6HIV - chains AF and AA of the 154 polymer chains in the assembly; structure by electron microscopy, 7.80 A resolution (low resolution: residue-level contacts below are approximate; hydrogen-bond / salt-bridge calls are withheld).

Chain AF:
Molecule: uL4m
Source organism: Trypanosoma brucei brucei
Reference sequence: A0A1G4HYD1 (A0A1G4HYD1_TRYEQ); residue numbers follow UniProt; this construct covers 1-459
Amino-acid sequence (459 residues; each row starts with the number of its first residue):
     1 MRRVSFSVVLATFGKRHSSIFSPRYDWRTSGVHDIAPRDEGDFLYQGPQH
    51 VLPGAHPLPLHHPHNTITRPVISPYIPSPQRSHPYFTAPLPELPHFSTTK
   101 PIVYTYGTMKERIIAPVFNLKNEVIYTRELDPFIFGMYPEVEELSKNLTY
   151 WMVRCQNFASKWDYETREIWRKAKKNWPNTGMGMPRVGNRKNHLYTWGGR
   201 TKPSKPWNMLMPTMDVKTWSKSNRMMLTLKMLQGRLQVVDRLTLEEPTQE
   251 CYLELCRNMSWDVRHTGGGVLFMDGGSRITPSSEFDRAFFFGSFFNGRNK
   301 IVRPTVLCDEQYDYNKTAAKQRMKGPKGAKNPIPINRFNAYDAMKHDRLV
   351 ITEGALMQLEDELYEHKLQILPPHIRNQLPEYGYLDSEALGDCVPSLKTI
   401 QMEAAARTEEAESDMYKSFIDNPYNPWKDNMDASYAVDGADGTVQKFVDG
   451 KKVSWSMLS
Not modelled in the structure: 1-17
Small-molecule neighbours: NAD (nicotinamide-adenine-dinucleotide): Asp-421, Trp-455, Met-457, Leu-458

Chain AA:
Molecule: 12S rRNA
Source organism: Trypanosoma brucei brucei
Sequence (1179 nucleotides; numbered 1 to 1178 plus 27 insertion-coded residues; 26 numbers in that range are skipped by the numbering (no residue carries them; nothing is unmodelled there); the number before each row is that of its first residue; a row labelled like 848A-848Z holds insertion residues (848A, then the next letters in order)):
     1 AUUUUACCAAUUAAGAAGAAUAUUAUAAUAAUGGGUGUCUUAUAUUUUAA
    51 AUAAAUAUUUAAAUUCCGUGUAGUAAAUUUAUUAUUUGUAUUAUUUAUAU
   101 AAUAGGUGUAUUAUAUUUAAAUUUUAAAUUUGUUGUUUUAUAUUUAGAUA
   151 CAUAUUUAUAGAUUAAUAUAUUUAAAUAAUAUUUUAAAAUUUAUUGAACU
   201 GUAAUUAUUAGUUUAAUAUUUUUAGUUUGAUGUUGAAAUAUUUAAUUAAA
   251 GAUGUUACAGUUGUUCUAUAUGUACCAAAUAAAUAUAGUAAGAUUAUUUU
   301 AGUUGAAUUAAUAAAUAAAUAUUUAUUUUUCUUUGUAAAUAUUAUGAACA
   351 AUUUAAAAAUUAAUCUGUUUAACUAAAAUGUUAUAUAUAAUAAUCUAAGU
   401 UAAUUUGAAUAUUAAAAGUACAAGUAUAAUUUGUAAUUCUAAAGUAUAUU
   451 AAUUUUAUAUUUUUAGUAGGUAAAUGAAAAGUAUAAAUGGAUAUAACUUA
   501 AUAUUUAAUAUUUGUUUAAUGAAAAGUAUUUUAUUAUUAUAUUGUAUAGU
   551 AUUAUUAUAGUGUAUAGUUUUUUAAAAAUAUAAAAAUAUUGUUAAUAAAA
   601 UUAUCGUAUUUUAAGUGCGUUAAUUAAAUGCGUUUAUCUAAGAUAAUUAU
   651 UUAAGAUUAUUCUUGUAAAUAUAUUUAAAUAUUAAUAAUUCUUAAAAUAA
   701 AGAAACAUCCUCAAUUGCAAUAUUAUUGUAGCAUAGUAAUUUCUUAACUA
   751 AGUAUUUAAUUUUUCCAUAGAAAAUUUUUAAAUUACAAGAAAGAAAAUAA
   801 AGUAUGAAUUAAUAUCAAAAUUUUAAUAAAAAUUAAAAAAUUAAAAUA
848A-848Z GGGCAAGUCCUACUCUCCUUUACAAA
  849A G
   875 AGAAACAUUAUGAUAUGUAAUUGUAUGUUUGAUUGGGGCAAUACUAUAUU
   925 UAUUUAUAUAGCAUAAGAACUAUAUUCUUUGAAAUUAUAAAAGGUUCGAG
   975 CAGGUUAACAAGCAUUAAAAAUAAAUGUGUUUCAUCGUCUACUUAUUACC
  1025 AUGAUUGAUUGUUCAUCAAAAUAGUAAUUCGUUAGUUGGGUUAAAAUCGU
  1075 UGUAAAGCAGAUUUGUUUAUAUAUUUAAUUUUUAUAAUUAAUAAUAAUUA
  1125 AUAUAAGUACGCAAGGAUUGAUUAUUGAAAAAAGAAAGAAGAAUAUAAUU
  1175 UAUA
Not modelled in the structure: 199-276, 304-316, 345-368, 449-453, 584-793, 848A-848Z, 849A, 894-943, 956-1095, 1117-1155, 1177-1178
Sequence notes: conflict A448 (U1811 in 343546), U454 (G1817 in 343546), U455 (G1818 in 343546), A622 (U1985 in 343546), A636 (G1999 in 343546), G702 (A2065 in 343546), C706 (U2069 in 343546), C743 (G2106 in 343546), G752 (A2115 in 343546), U757 (A2120 in 343546), U760 (G2123 in 343546), U762 (G2125 in 343546), G789 (C2152 in 343546), G793 (U2156 in 343546), A877 (Unk2241 in 343546)
Bound ions: Mg2+ site 1 near A30 (its only coordinating residue here); Mg2+ site 2 near A140 (its only coordinating residue here); Mg2+ site 3 near A146 (its only coordinating residue here); Mg2+ site 4: A411, U413; Mg2+ site 5: U438, C439

How chain AF and chain AA interact:
Residue-residue contacts (104):
  Ser-18(AF) with A493(AA)
  Ser-19(AF) with A477(AA)
  Phe-21(AF) with U298(AA)
  Ser-22(AF) with U297(AA); U298(AA)
  Pro-23(AF) with U297(AA)
  Arg-24(AF) with A493(AA)
  Trp-27(AF) with G490(AA); U492(AA)
  Arg-28(AF) with G490(AA)
  Arg-38(AF) with U488(AA)
  His-61(AF) with A479(AA)
  His-62(AF) with A485(AA)
  Tyr-106(AF) with U156(AA)
  Glu-140(AF) with U155(AA)
  Glu-142(AF) with U155(AA)
  Glu-143(AF) with U155(AA)
  Lys-146(AF) with A154(AA); U155(AA)
  Met-152(AF) with U482(AA)
  Asn-157(AF) with U92(AA); A93(AA)
  Ala-159(AF) with A25(AA)
  Ser-160(AF) with A25(AA); A93(AA)
  Trp-162(AF) with U24(AA); A25(AA)
  Tyr-164(AF) with U24(AA)
  Glu-165(AF) with U284(AA)
  Thr-166(AF) with U284(AA)
  Arg-167(AF) with U284(AA)
  Arg-171(AF) with A282(AA)
  Ala-173(AF) with A282(AA); A283(AA)
  Lys-175(AF) with A186(AA); A187(AA); A188(AA)
  Asn-179(AF) with A186(AA); A187(AA)
  Pro-185(AF) with U498(AA)
  Arg-186(AF) with A186(AA); A290(AA)
  Gly-188(AF) with A186(AA)
  Asn-189(AF) with A186(AA)
  Asn-192(AF) with U185(AA); A186(AA)
  His-193(AF) with G147(AA); A148(AA); U184(AA); U185(AA)
  Leu-194(AF) with G147(AA); U185(AA); U498(AA); U499(AA)
  Tyr-195(AF) with U499(AA)
  Thr-196(AF) with U499(AA); A500(AA)
  Trp-197(AF) with A500(AA)
  Arg-200(AF) with G147(AA); A148(AA)
  Thr-201(AF) with U184(AA); U185(AA); U284(AA)
  Lys-202(AF) with U149(AA); U182(AA); U183(AA); U184(AA)
  Ser-204(AF) with U149(AA)
  Lys-217(AF) with U156(AA); U157(AA)
  Lys-221(AF) with U155(AA); U156(AA)
  Arg-224(AF) with U156(AA)
  Thr-266(AF) with U484(AA)
  Arg-298(AF) with U484(AA)
  Asp-313(AF) with U180(AA)
  Tyr-314(AF) with U58(AA); U80(AA)
  Asn-315(AF) with U180(AA)
  Lys-316(AF) with U58(AA); U180(AA)
  Thr-317(AF) with U58(AA); U59(AA); U180(AA)
  Ala-319(AF) with A57(AA); U58(AA)
  Lys-320(AF) with A57(AA); U58(AA)
  Gln-321(AF) with A57(AA)
  Arg-322(AF) with U56(AA); A57(AA); A81(AA); U82(AA)
  Met-323(AF) with U80(AA)
  Lys-324(AF) with U26(AA); U83(AA)
  Lys-327(AF) with U180(AA)
  Tyr-341(AF) with A483(AA)
  Lys-345(AF) with A483(AA); U484(AA)
  His-366(AF) with U157(AA)
  Gln-369(AF) with U157(AA)
  Ile-370(AF) with U156(AA); U157(AA)
Other interface residues (no listed pair), chain AF (77 interface residues in all): His-64, Arg-69, Gly-107, Phe-133, Met-137, Lys-172, Val-187, Lys-191, Pro-203, Met-209, Leu-210, Gly-328
Other interface residues (no listed pair), chain AA (55 interface residues in all): A28, U94, A146, C151, A158, A179, A281, U494

Overview:
The interface between chain AF and chain AA involves 77 residues on one side and 55 on the other. Bound to
chain AF: NAD. The Mg2+ site 4 is built by A411(AA) and U413(AA). U438(AA) and C439(AA) form the Mg2+ site 5.
Here chain AF is uL4m and chain AA is 12S rRNA, both from Trypanosoma brucei brucei. Entry 6HIV (Cryo-EM
structure of the Trypanosoma brucei mitochondrial ribosome - This entry contains the complete mitoribosome)
was determined by electron microscopy together with 6HIW, 6HIX, 6HIY and 6HIZ from the same study.
